Entry 8WZB (electron microscopy, 3.28 A resolution); this record covers chains F and G of the 11 polymer chains in the assembly.

Chain F:
Name: Radial spoke head 1 homolog
Source organism: Mus musculus
UniProt: Q8VIG3 (RSPH1_MOUSE); residue numbers follow UniProt; this construct covers 1-301
Chain sequence (313 residues; numbered -11 to 301; the number before each row is that of its first residue; numbers below 1 keep their minus sign (Met-11 is residue -11)):
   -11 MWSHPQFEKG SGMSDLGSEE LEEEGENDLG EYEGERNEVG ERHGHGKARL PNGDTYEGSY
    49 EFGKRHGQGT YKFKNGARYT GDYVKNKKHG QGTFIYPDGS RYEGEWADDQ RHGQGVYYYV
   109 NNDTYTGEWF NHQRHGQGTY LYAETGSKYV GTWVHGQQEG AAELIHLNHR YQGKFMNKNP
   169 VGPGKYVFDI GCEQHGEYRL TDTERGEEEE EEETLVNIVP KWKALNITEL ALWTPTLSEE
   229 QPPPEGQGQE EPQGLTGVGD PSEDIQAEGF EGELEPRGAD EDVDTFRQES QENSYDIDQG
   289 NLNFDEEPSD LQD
Disordered / not traced: -11 to 16, 202-301
Sequence notes: initiating methionine (-11); expression tag (-10 to 0)

Chain G:
Name: Radial spoke head protein 4 homolog A
Source organism: Mus musculus
UniProt: Q8BYM7 (RSH4A_MOUSE); numbering as in UniProt (aligned over 1-716)
Chain sequence (716 residues; each row starts with the number of its first residue):
     1 MENSTSLKQE KENQEPGEAE RLWQGESDVS PQEPGPPSPE YREEEQRTDT EPAPRMSPSW
    61 SHQSRVSLST GDLTAGPEVS SSPPPPPLQF HSTPLNTETT QDPVAASPTE KTANGIADTG
   121 TPYSDPWESS SAAKQSTSHY TSHAEESTFP QSQTPQPDLC GLRDASRNKS KHKGLRFDLL
   181 QEEGSDSNCD PDQPEVGASE AAQSMLEVAI QNAKAYLLST SSKSGLNLYD HLSKVLTKIL
   241 DERPADAVDI IENISQDVKM AHFNKKLDTL HNEYEMLPAY EIAETQKALF LQGHLEGADS
   301 ELEEEMAESS LPNVMESAYY FEQAGVGLGT DETYRVFLAL KQLTDTHPIQ RCRFWGKILG
   361 LEMNYIVAEV EFRDGEDEEE VEEEGIAEER DNGGSEAGEE EEEELPKSLY KAPQVIPKEE
   421 SRTGANKYVY FVCNVPGRPW VRLPSVTPAQ IVTARKIKKF FTGRLDAAVI SYPPFPGNES
   481 NYLRAQIARI SAGTHVSPLG FYQFGEEEGE EEEVEGGRDS YEENPDFEGI QVIDLVESLS
   541 NWVHHVQYIL PQGRCNWFNP IQKDEDEEEE EEEDEEKGEE PDYIEQEVGP PLLTPISEDL
   601 GIQNIPSWTT QLSSNLIPQY AIAVLRSNLW PGAYAFSNGK KFENFYIGWG HKYCVENYTP
   661 PSPPPVYQEY PSGPEITEMN DPSVEEEQAF RMTQEPVALS TEENEGTEDE DEDDED
Disordered / not traced: 1-205, 262-272, 292-309, 378-412, 505-518, 562-584, 694-716

Chain F / chain G interface:
Residue-residue contacts (70; chain F residue first):
  Leu17(F) with Phe690(G), hydrophobic
  Arg24(F) with Glu687(G)
  Gly28(F) with Val684(G)
  Glu29(F) with Val684(G)
  Arg30(F) with Asp681(G), salt bridge; Pro682(G), hydrogen bond (side chain-backbone); Glu687(G), salt bridge
  Leu38(F) with Met679(G), hydrophobic
  Asn40(F) with Met679(G)
  Tyr48(F) with Asp681(G)
  Gly51(F) with Asp681(G)
  Arg53(F) with Glu678(G); Met679(G), hydrogen bond (side chain-backbone); Asn680(G)
  Tyr59(F) with Glu678(G); Met679(G), hydrogen bond (side chain-backbone)
  Phe61(F) with Glu675(G); Ile676(G), hydrophobic; Thr677(G); Glu678(G)
  Asn63(F) with Glu675(G), hydrogen bond
  Tyr71(F) with Glu678(G), hydrogen bond
  Asn74(F) with Asn680(G), hydrogen bond (side chain-backbone); Asp681(G)
  Lys76(F) with Glu678(G), salt bridge
  Phe82(F) with Ile676(G), hydrophobic; Glu678(G)
  Tyr84(F) with Tyr670(G), hydrophobic; Ile676(G), hydrophobic
  Asp86(F) with Tyr670(G)
  Arg99(F) with Glu669(G), salt bridge
  Tyr105(F) with Glu669(G)
  Tyr107(F) with Tyr667(G), hydrogen bond (side chain-backbone); Gln668(G); Glu669(G)
  Asn109(F) with Tyr667(G)
  Asp111(F) with Tyr667(G)
  Trp117(F) with Glu669(G)
  His120(F) with Ser672(G)
  Arg122(F) with Val666(G); Tyr667(G), hydrogen bond (side chain-backbone); Gln668(G), hydrogen bond; Glu669(G), salt bridge
  Tyr128(F) with Val666(G); Tyr667(G), hydrogen bond (side chain-backbone)
  Tyr130(F) with Pro664(G); Val666(G)
  Glu132(F) with Pro474(G)
  Thr133(F) with Tyr472(G); Pro474(G)
  Trp141(F) with Val666(G), hydrophobic
  Gly144(F) with Gln668(G)
  Gln146(F) with Val666(G)
  Leu152(F) with Pro663(G), hydrophobic
  His154(F) with Tyr472(G)
  Leu155(F) with Ile470(G), hydrophobic
  Asn156(F) with Ile470(G)
  His157(F) with Tyr472(G)
  Lys166(F) with Val666(G); Gln668(G)
  Asn167(F) with Ser662(G)
  Tyr174(F) with Tyr472(G), hydrogen bond; Pro660(G)
  Arg187(F) with Glu656(G), salt bridge
  Thr191(F) with Thr659(G)
  Glu192(F) with Asn657(G); Tyr658(G); Thr659(G)
  Arg193(F) with Asn657(G)
  Gly194(F) with Asn657(G), hydrogen bond (backbone-side chain)
Interface residues without a listed pair, chain F (54 interface residues in all): Gly18, Asp42, Lys52, Tyr67, Ser88, Tyr186, Asp190
Interface residues without a listed pair, chain G (31 interface residues in all): Lys459, Ser471, Arg691

Summary:
The interface between chain F and chain G involves 54 residues on one side and 31 on the other, with 12
hydrogen bonds and 6 salt bridges. Among the polar pairs are Arg30(F)-Asp681(G), Arg30(F)-Glu687(G) and
Lys76(F)-Glu678(G).
Chain F is Radial spoke head 1 homolog and chain G is Radial spoke head protein 4 homolog A, both from Mus
musculus; the structure, RS head-neck monomer, was determined by electron microscopy, deposited together with
8X2U.
